Entry 6LX3 (electron microscopy, 3.15 A resolution); this record covers chains D and P of the 6 polymer chains in the assembly.

# Chain D
Molecule: Interleukin-2, Immunoglobulin heavy constant alpha 1
Source organism: Homo sapiens
Reference sequence: chimeric construct of P60568, P01876: residues 182-202 from P60568 (IL2_HUMAN) positions 1-21 (UniProt number = residue number - 181); residues 241-472 from P01876 positions 122-353 (UniProt number = residue number - 119)
Chain sequence (291 residues; numbered 182 to 472; the number before each row is that of its first residue):
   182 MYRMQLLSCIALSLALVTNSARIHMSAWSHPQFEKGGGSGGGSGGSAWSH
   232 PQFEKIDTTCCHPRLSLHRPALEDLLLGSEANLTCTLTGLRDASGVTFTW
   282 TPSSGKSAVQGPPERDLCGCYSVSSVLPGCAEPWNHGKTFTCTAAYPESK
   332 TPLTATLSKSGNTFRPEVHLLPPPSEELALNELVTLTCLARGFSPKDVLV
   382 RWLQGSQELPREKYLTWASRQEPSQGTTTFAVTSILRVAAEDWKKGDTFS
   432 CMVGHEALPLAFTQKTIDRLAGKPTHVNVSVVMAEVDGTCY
Unresolved in the structure: 182-243, 296-301
Construct notes: linker (203-240)
UniProt features mapped onto this chain:
  - glycosylation: Asn263 (N-linked (GlcNAc...) (complex) asparagine)
Cystine bridges: Cys266-Cys323, Cys369-Cys432
Reported in the primary citation:
  - conformationally variable residues (side-chain flip): Cys311

# Chain P
Molecule: Polymeric immunoglobulin receptor
Source organism: Homo sapiens
Reference sequence: P01833 (PIGR_HUMAN); residues -17 to 547 here correspond to UniProt positions 1-565 (UniProt number = residue number + 18)
Chain sequence (573 residues; each row starts with the number of its first residue; numbers below 1 keep their minus sign (Met-17 is residue -17)):
   -17 MLLFVLTCLLAVFPAISTKSPIFGPEEVNSVEGNSVSITCYYPPTSVNRH
    33 TRKYWCRQGARGGCITLISSEGYVSSKYAGRANLTNFPENGTFVVNIAQL
    83 SQDDSGRYKCGLGINSRGLSFDVSLEVSQGPGLLNDTKVYTVDLGRTVTI
   133 NCPFKTENAQKRKSLYKQIGLYPVLVIDSSGYVNPNYTGRIRLDIQGTGQ
   183 LLFSVVINQLRLSDAGQYLCQAGDDSNSNKKNADLQVLKPEPELVYEDLR
   233 GSVTFHCALGPEVANVAKFLCRQSSGENCDVVVNTLGKRAPAFEGRILLN
   283 PQDKDGSFSVVITGLRKEDAGRYLCGAHSDGQLQEGSPIQAWQLFVNEES
   333 TIPRSPTVVKGVAGGSVAVLCPYNRKESKSIKYWCLWEGAQNGRCPLLVD
   383 SEGWVKAQYEGRLSLLEEPGNGTFTVILNQLTSRDAGFYWCLTNGDTLWR
   433 TTVEIKIIEGEPNLKVPGNVTAVLGETLKVPCHFPCKFSSYEKYWCKWNN
   483 TGCQALPSQDEGPSKAFVNCDENSRLVSLTLNLVTRADEGWYWCGVKQGH
   533 FYGETAAVYVAVEERHHHHHHHH
Unresolved in the structure: -17 to 0, 113-119, 160-163, 176-184, 205-209, 489-498, 545-555
Construct notes: expression tag (548-555)
UniProt features mapped onto this chain:
  - glycosylation (N-linked (GlcNAc...) asparagine): Asn65, Asn72, Asn117, Asn168, Asn403, Asn451 (complex), Asn481
Cystine bridges: Cys22-Cys92, Cys38-Cys46, Cys134-Cys202, Cys239-Cys307, Cys253-Cys261, Cys353-Cys423, Cys367-Cys377, Cys464-Cys526, Cys478-Cys485
Reported in the primary citation:
  - mutagenesis - V29N/R31S, R99N/L101T: abolished binding to Fcalpha-J

# How chain D and chain P interact
Residue-residue contacts - 10 pairs, chain D then chain P:
  Ser260(D) with Cys468(P)
  Ser285(D) with Asn505(P)
  Gly286(D) with Asn505(P)
  Lys287(D) with Asn505(P)
  Cys311(D) with Cys468(P), hydrophobic
  Asp468(D) with Arg99(P), salt bridge
  Cys471(D) with Arg99(P)
  Tyr472(D) with Leu94(P); Ile96(P); Arg99(P)
Other interface residues (no listed pair), chain D (13 interface residues in all): Gly259, Glu261, Gly310, Glu313, Thr470
Other interface residues (no listed pair), chain P (10 interface residues in all): Gly95, Leu101, Lys469, Ser471, Ser472
Interface features reported in the paper:
  - pairs named by the authors: Cys311(D)-Cys468(P), Tyr472(D)-Arg99(P), Leu101(P)-Tyr472(D)

# Summary
Chain D and chain P form an interface of 13 and 10 residues respectively, with 1 salt bridge. The salt-bridged
pair is Asp468(D)-Arg99(P). The authors report contacts between Cys311(D) and Cys468(P), Tyr472(D) and
Arg99(P) and Leu101(P) and Tyr472(D). The paper reports that V29N/R31S and R99N/L101T of chain P abolish
binding to Fcalpha-J; conformational variability at Cys311(D).
Chain D is Interleukin-2, Immunoglobulin heavy constant alpha 1 and chain P is Polymeric immunoglobulin
receptor, both from Homo sapiens; the structure, Cryo-EM structure of human secretory immunoglobulin A, was
determined by electron microscopy, deposited together with 6LXW.
